8E9W - chains C and D of the 5 polymer chains in the assembly; structure by electron microscopy, 2.69 A resolution.

# Chain C
Name: Guanine nucleotide-binding protein G(I)/G(S)/G(T) subunit beta-1
Source organism: Homo sapiens
Reference sequence: P62873 (GBB1_HUMAN); numbering as in UniProt (aligned over 2-340)
Sequence (339 residues; numbered 2 to 340; the number before each row is that of its first residue):
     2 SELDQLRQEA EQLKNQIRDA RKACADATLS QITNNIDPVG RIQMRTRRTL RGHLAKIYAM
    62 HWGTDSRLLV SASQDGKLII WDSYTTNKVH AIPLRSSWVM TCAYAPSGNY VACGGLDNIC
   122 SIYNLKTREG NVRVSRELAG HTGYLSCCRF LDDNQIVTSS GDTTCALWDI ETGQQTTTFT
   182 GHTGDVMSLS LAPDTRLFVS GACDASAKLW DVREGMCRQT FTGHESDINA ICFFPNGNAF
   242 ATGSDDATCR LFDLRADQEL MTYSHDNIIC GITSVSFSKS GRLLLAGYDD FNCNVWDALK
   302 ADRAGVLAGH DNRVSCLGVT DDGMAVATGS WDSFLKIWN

# Chain D
Name: Guanine nucleotide-binding protein G(I)/G(S)/G(O) subunit gamma-2
Source organism: Homo sapiens
Reference sequence: P59768 (GBG2_HUMAN); numbering as in UniProt (aligned over 1-71)
Sequence (71 residues; numbered 1 to 71; the number before each row is that of its first residue):
     1 MASNNTASIA QARKLVEQLK MEANIDRIKV SKAAADLMAY CEAHAKEDPL LTPVPASENP
    61 FREKKFFCAI L
Not modelled in the structure: 1-4, 63-71

# Interface between chain C and chain D
Contacting residue pairs (83):
  L7(C) - A12(D)  hydrophobic
  L7(C) - V16(D)
  E10(C) - V16(D)
  A11(C) - V16(D)
  A11(C) - L19(D)
  L14(C) - V16(D)
  L14(C) - L19(D)  hydrophobic
  L14(C) - K20(D)
  Q17(C) - A23(D)
  I18(C) - A23(D)  hydrophobic
  I18(C) - R27(D)
  A24(C) - K29(D)  hydrogen bond (backbone-side chain)
  C25(C) - I28(D)
  C25(C) - K29(D)
  C25(C) - V30(D)  hydrogen bond (backbone-backbone)
  A26(C) - V30(D)  hydrophobic
  D27(C) - K29(D)
  D27(C) - V30(D)
  D27(C) - S31(D)  hydrogen bond
  A28(C) - V30(D)
  A28(C) - S31(D)
  L30(C) - A34(D)  hydrophobic
  I33(C) - S31(D)
  I33(C) - A34(D)  hydrophobic
  I37(C) - M38(D)  hydrophobic
  I37(C) - E42(D)
  I43(C) - L50(D)
  I43(C) - L51(D)
  R48(C) - N59(D)
  R48(C) - F61(D)
  R48(C) - R62(D)
  R49(C) - P60(D)  hydrogen bond (side chain-backbone)
  R49(C) - F61(D)
  R49(C) - R62(D)
  S84(C) - F61(D)
  Y85(C) - P60(D)
  Y85(C) - F61(D)  hydrophobic
  C218(C) - Q18(D)  hydrogen bond (backbone-side chain)
  C218(C) - E22(D)
  R219(C) - E22(D)
  Q220(C) - E22(D)
  T221(C) - E22(D)  hydrogen bond (backbone-side chain)
  F235(C) - Y40(D)  hydrophobic
  F235(C) - C41(D)  hydrophobic
  P236(C) - Y40(D)
  N237(C) - Y40(D)
  L252(C) - L37(D)  hydrophobic
  D254(C) - A33(D)
  D254(C) - L37(D)
  R256(C) - D26(D)
  R256(C) - R27(D)
  R256(C) - I28(D)  hydrogen bond (backbone-backbone)
  R256(C) - D36(D)  salt bridge
  A257(C) - R27(D)
  A257(C) - I28(D)
  D258(C) - R27(D)  salt bridge
  Q259(C) - V30(D)
  L261(C) - V30(D)  hydrophobic
  L261(C) - L37(D)  hydrophobic
  S279(C) - D48(D)
  S279(C) - L50(D)
  K280(C) - E47(D)
  K280(C) - D48(D)
  S281(C) - Y40(D)
  S281(C) - C41(D)
  S281(C) - H44(D)
  S281(C) - D48(D)  hydrogen bond
  G282(C) - C41(D)
  R283(C) - C41(D)
  R283(C) - E42(D)  salt bridge
  R283(C) - L51(D)
  L300(C) - C41(D)  hydrophobic
  D323(C) - P49(D)
  G324(C) - P49(D)
  G324(C) - L50(D)
  M325(C) - P49(D)  hydrophobic
  M325(C) - L50(D)
  M325(C) - F61(D)  hydrophobic
  A326(C) - F61(D)  hydrophobic
  V327(C) - L50(D)  hydrophobic
  I338(C) - F61(D)  hydrophobic
  N340(C) - N59(D)  hydrogen bond
  N340(C) - F61(D)
Interface residues without a listed pair, chain C (55 interface residues in all): L4, A21, R22, T34, V40, S67, A240, L284, V320
Interface residues without a listed pair, chain D (34 interface residues in all): S8, I25, A45

# In short
The interface between chain C and chain D involves 55 residues on one side and 34 on the other; the contacts
include 9 hydrogen bonds and 3 salt bridges. Polar pairs include R256(C)-D36(D), D258(C)-R27(D) and
R283(C)-E42(D).
Chain C is Guanine nucleotide-binding protein G(I)/G(S)/G(T) subunit beta-1 and chain D is Guanine
nucleotide-binding protein G(I)/G(S)/G(O) subunit gamma-2, both from Homo sapiens; the structure, CryoEM
structure of miniGq-coupled hM3Dq in complex with DCZ, was determined by electron microscopy, deposited
together with 8E9X, 8E9Y, 8E9Z and 8EA0.
